PDB entry 7CJD | X-ray diffraction, 2.50 A resolution | chains A and B of the 4 polymer chains in the assembly

Chain A (and B):
Molecule: Non-structural protein 3
Source organism: Severe acute respiratory syndrome coronavirus 2
Notes: EC 3.4.19.121, 3.4.22.-; chain B of this document is another copy of the same molecule, construct and numbering; everything in this record applies to it too
UniProtKB: P0DTD1 (R1AB_SARS2); residues 1-318 here correspond to UniProt positions 1564-1881 (UniProt number = residue number + 1563)
Chain sequence (325 residues; row label = number of the first residue in the row; numbering starts at 0):
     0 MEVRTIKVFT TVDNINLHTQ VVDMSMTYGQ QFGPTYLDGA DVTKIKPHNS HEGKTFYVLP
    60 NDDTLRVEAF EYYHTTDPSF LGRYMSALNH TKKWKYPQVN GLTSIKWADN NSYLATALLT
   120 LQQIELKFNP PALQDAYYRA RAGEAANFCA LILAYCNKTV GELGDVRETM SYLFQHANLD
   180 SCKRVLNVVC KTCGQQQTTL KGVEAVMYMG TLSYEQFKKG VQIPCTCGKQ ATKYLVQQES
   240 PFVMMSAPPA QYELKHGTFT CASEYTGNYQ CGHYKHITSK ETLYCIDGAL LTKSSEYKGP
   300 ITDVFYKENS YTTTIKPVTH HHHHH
Not modelled in the structure: 0-5, 22-29, 45-46, 313-324 (chain B: 0-1, 313-324)
Sequence notes: initiating methionine (0); engineered mutation Ser111 (Cys1674 in P0DTD1); expression tag (319-324)
Bound ions: Zn2+: Cys224, Cys226
UniProt features mapped onto this chain:
  - zinc finger: Cys189 to Cys226 (C4-type)
  - active site (For PL-PRO activity): His272, Asp286
  - binding site (Zn(2+)): Cys189, Cys192, Cys224, Cys226
Reported in the primary citation:
  - self-association interface (contacts with another copy of this molecule); pairs are residue here / residue on that copy: Cys270-Cys270 (disulfide)
  - Zn2+ coordination: Cys189, Cys192, Cys224, Cys226
  - catalytic residues: Trp93, His272, Asp286
  - contacts within the chain: Trp93-Asp108 (hydrogen bond), His272-Asp286 (hydrogen bond)
  - conformationally variable residues (loop rearrangement): Asn267 to Gly271
  - mutagenesis - C111S: abolished catalytic activity

Interface between chain A and chain B:
Contacting residue pairs (28):
  Asn15(A) - Pro223(B)
  His17(A) - Gln229(B)
  Asp62(A) - Gly209(B)
  Thr63(A) - Gln221(B)
  Arg65(A) - Pro247(B)
  Arg65(A) - Ala249(B)
  Val66(A) - Met208(B)
  Val66(A) - Gly209(B)
  Glu67(A) - Gln229(B)  hydrogen bond
  Phe69(A) - Arg166(B)
  Phe69(A) - Met208(B)  hydrophobic
  Thr75(A) - Pro248(B)
  Thr75(A) - Tyr268(B)  hydrogen bond
  Asp76(A) - Tyr268(B)
  Pro77(A) - Tyr268(B)
  Asn156(A) - Gln269(B)  hydrogen bond
  Lys190(A) - Gln29(B)  hydrogen bond (backbone-side chain)
  Thr191(A) - Thr26(B)  hydrogen bond (backbone-side chain)
  Thr191(A) - Gln29(B)  hydrogen bond (backbone-side chain)
  Cys192(A) - Gly28(B)
  Cys192(A) - Gln29(B)
  Cys192(A) - Thr42(B)
  Gly193(A) - Gly28(B)
  Gln194(A) - Pro33(B)
  Gln195(A) - Pro33(B)
  Thr198(A) - Pro77(B)
  Thr198(A) - Ser78(B)
  Lys200(A) - Asp76(B)  salt bridge
Interface residues without a listed pair, chain A (21 interface residues in all): Tyr171
Interface residues without a listed pair, chain B (23 interface residues in all): Gly32, Lys43, Leu58, Thr210

Overview:
The interface between chain A and chain B involves 21 residues on one side and 23 on the other, with 6
hydrogen bonds and 1 salt bridge. Polar contacts include Lys200(A)-Asp76(B), Glu67(A)-Gln229(B) and
Thr75(A)-Tyr268(B). The paper reports catalytic residues Trp93(A), His272(A) and Asp286(A); C111S of chain A
abolishes catalytic activity.
Chain A and chain B are both Non-structural protein 3 (Severe acute respiratory syndrome coronavirus 2); the
structure, Crystal structure of the SARS-CoV-2 PLpro C111S mutant, was determined by X-ray diffraction (same
publication as 7CMD).
